Entry 6FAS (X-ray diffraction, 1.90 A resolution); this record covers chains A and C of the 3 polymer chains in the assembly.

# Chain A
Protein: B3 domain-containing transcription repressor VAL1
Organism: Arabidopsis thaliana
UniProt: Q8W4L5 (VAL1_ARATH); residues 288-397 here = UniProt positions 288-397
Amino-acid sequence (119 residues; each row starts with the number of its first residue):
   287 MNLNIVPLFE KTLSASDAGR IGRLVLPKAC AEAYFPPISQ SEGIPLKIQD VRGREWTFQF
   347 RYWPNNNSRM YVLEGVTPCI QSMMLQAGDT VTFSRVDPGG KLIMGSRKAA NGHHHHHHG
Unresolved in the structure: 397-405
Construct notes: initiating methionine (287); expression tag (398-405)
Modified residues: Cys316 (s,S-(2-hydroxyethyl)thiocysteine; CME)
Curated features (UniProtKB/Swiss-Prot):
  - DNA-binding region: Phe295 to Ala396 (TF-B3)
What the authors report for this chain:
  - binding site for the 12-nt DNA strand: Ile307, Arg309, Arg347, Trp349, Asn351, Asn352, Met356, Glu360
  - binding site for the 12-nt DNA strand (chain C): Lys297, Ser302, Arg309, Val311, Lys314, Asn351, Met356
  - mutagenesis - I307A, Q345R: increased binding to the 12-nt DNA strand
  - mutagenesis - N352A: unchanged binding to the 12-nt DNA strand
  - mutagenesis - K297A, S302A, R309A, R347A, N351A, M356I, M356L: decreased binding to the 12-nt DNA strand
  - mutagenesis - R306A, M356A: abolished binding to the 12-nt DNA strand
  - specificity-determining residues: Trp349 (proposed by the authors, not directly observed)

# Chain C
Molecule: 12-nt DNA strand
Sequence (12 nucleotides; numbered 1 to 12; the number before each row is that of its first residue):
     1 AGCCATGCAC CG

# Chain A / chain C interface
Pairs across the interface (18):
  Lys297(A) with DA5(C), salt bridge to the phosphate
  Ser300(A) with DA5(C), sugar contact; DT6(C), phosphate contact
  Ala301(A) with DT6(C), hydrogen bond to the phosphate
  Ser302(A) with DT6(C), hydrogen bond to the phosphate
  Arg309(A) with DG7(C), base contact
  Val311(A) with DC4(C), sugar contact; DA5(C), phosphate contact; DT6(C), base contact
  Pro313(A) with DC4(C), phosphate contact
  Lys314(A) with DC3(C), salt bridge to the phosphate; DC4(C), hydrogen bond to the phosphate
  Trp349(A) with DT6(C), base contact
  Asn351(A) with DC4(C), hydrogen bond to the base
  Ser354(A) with DC3(C), hydrogen bond to the phosphate
  Met356(A) with DC4(C), base contact; DA5(C), hydrogen bond to the base; DT6(C), base contact
Also at the interface, not in a pair above, chain A (15 interface residues in all): Asp303, Leu312, Arg355

# In short
The interface between chain A and chain C involves 15 residues on one side and 5 on the other; the contacts
include 6 hydrogen bonds and 2 salt bridges. Polar pairs include Asn351(A)-DC4(C), Met356(A)-DA5(C) and
Ala301(A)-DT6(C). The paper reports a binding site for the 12-nt DNA strand at Ile307(A), Arg309(A) and
Arg347(A) among others; K297A, S302A and R309A of chain A, among others, reduce binding to the 12-nt DNA
strand; 12 substitutions were tested in all.
Chain A is B3 domain-containing transcription repressor VAL1 (Arabidopsis thaliana) and chain C is a 12-nt DNA
strand; the structure, Crystal structure of VAL1 B3 domain in complex with cognate DNA, was determined by
X-ray diffraction.
